Entry 9ITQ (electron microscopy, 3.98 A resolution); this record covers chains O and T of the 16 polymer chains in the assembly.

Chain O:
Name: ATP synthase subunit c
From: Chloroflexus aurantiacus J-10-fl
UniProtKB: A9WGS9 (ATPL_CHLAA); numbering as in UniProt (aligned over 1-76)
Sequence (76 residues; numbered 1 to 76; the number before each row is that of its first residue):
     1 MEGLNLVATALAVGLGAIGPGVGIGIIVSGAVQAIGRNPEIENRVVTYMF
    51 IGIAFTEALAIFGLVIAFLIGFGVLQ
Disordered / not traced: 1, 73-76
UniProt features mapped onto this chain:
  - site: Glu57 (Reversibly protonated during proton transport)

Chain T:
Name: ATP synthase subunit a
From: Chloroflexus aurantiacus J-10-fl
UniProtKB: A9WGT0 (A9WGT0_CHLAA); numbering as in UniProt (aligned over 1-312)
Sequence (312 residues; numbered 1 to 312; the number before each row is that of its first residue):
     1 MSTRTRNILIIVGALIISIASRFFLYTGPPHVEVAAEVIFDGIPGFPITN
    51 SFVVAIIIDIFVIALAVAATRNLQMVPRGLQNVMEFILESLYNLFRNINA
   101 KYVATAFPLVATIFLFVLFGNWFGLLPGVGSIGVCHEKKEEHAVVDERLA
   151 LAAPAAPLSSVAAAEGEEIHDTCAAQGKKLVPLFRAPAADLNFTFAIAVI
   201 SFVFIEYWGFRALGPGYLKKFFNTNGIMSFVGIIEFISELVKPFALAFRL
   251 FGNIFAGEVLLVVMAFLVPLLLPLPFYGFEVFVGFIQALIFALLTYAFLN
   301 IAVTGHDEEHAH
Disordered / not traced: 1-18, 137-171, 305-312
Disulfide bonds: Cys135-Cys173

Chain O / chain T interface:
Residue-residue contacts (13; chain O residue first):
  Glu42(O) with Asn97(T)
  Thr47(O) with Ile301(T)
  Phe50(O) with Ala297(T), hydrophobic; Ile301(T), hydrophobic
  Ile51(O) with Glu235(T); Ile301(T), hydrophobic
  Ala54(O) with Ser238(T)
  Phe55(O) with Val231(T), hydrophobic; Ile234(T), hydrophobic; Glu235(T)
  Ile61(O) with Val241(T), hydrophobic; Ala245(T), hydrophobic
  Phe62(O) with Ile237(T), hydrophobic
Interface residues without a listed pair, chain O (10 interface residues in all): Glu57, Leu64
Interface residues without a listed pair, chain T (15 interface residues in all): Lys242, Phe248, Leu294, Phe298, Thr304

Summary:
The interface between chain O and chain T involves 10 residues on one side and 15 on the other.
Chain O is ATP synthase subunit c and chain T is ATP synthase subunit a, both from Chloroflexus aurantiacus
J-10-fl; the structure, Chloroflexus aurantiacus ATP synthase, state 3, focused refinement of FO, was
determined by electron microscopy, deposited together with 9ITJ, 9ITK, 9ITL, 9ITM, 9ITN, 9ITO and 11 further
entries.
